Entry 1Z5G (X-ray diffraction, 2.00 A resolution); this record covers chains A and B of the 4 polymer chains in the assembly.

[Chain A (and B)]
Protein: AphA protein
Organism: Salmonella typhimurium
Notes: EC 3.1.3.2; chain B of this document is another copy of the same molecule, construct and numbering; everything in this record applies to it too
UniProt: Q5MB24 (Q5MB24_SALTY); residues 1-214 here correspond to UniProt positions 24-237 (UniProt number = residue number + 23)
Chain sequence (214 residues; each row starts with the number of its first residue):
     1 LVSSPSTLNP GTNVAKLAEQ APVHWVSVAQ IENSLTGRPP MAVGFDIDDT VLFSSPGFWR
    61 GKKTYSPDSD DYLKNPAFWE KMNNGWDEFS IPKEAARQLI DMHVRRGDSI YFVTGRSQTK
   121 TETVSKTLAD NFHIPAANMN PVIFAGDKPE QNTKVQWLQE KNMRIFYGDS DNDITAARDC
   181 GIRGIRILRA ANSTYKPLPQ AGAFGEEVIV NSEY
Disordered / not traced: 1-6 (chain B: 1-5)
Ion coordination: Mg2+: Asp46, Asp48, Asp169

[Chain A / chain B interface]
Pairs across the interface - 50 pairs, chain A then chain B:
  Leu8(A) - Ala29(B)
  Leu8(A) - Gln30(B)  hydrogen bond (backbone-side chain)
  Leu8(A) - Asn33(B)
  Asn9(A) - Gln30(B)  hydrogen bond
  Val14(A) - Ala18(B)  hydrophobic
  Leu17(A) - Leu17(B)
  Leu17(A) - Gln20(B)
  Ala18(A) - Val14(B)  hydrophobic
  Ala18(A) - Ala18(B)  hydrophobic
  Gln20(A) - Leu17(B)
  Ala29(A) - Leu8(B)
  Gln30(A) - Leu8(B)  hydrogen bond (side chain-backbone)
  Gln30(A) - Asn9(B)  hydrogen bond
  Asn33(A) - Leu8(B)
  Phe53(A) - Phe53(B)  hydrophobic
  Phe53(A) - Ile91(B)  hydrophobic
  Phe53(A) - Asn192(B)
  Ser55(A) - Ile91(B)
  Pro56(A) - Pro56(B)  hydrophobic
  Pro56(A) - Phe89(B)
  Pro56(A) - Ile91(B)
  Trp59(A) - Glu88(B)
  Trp59(A) - Ser90(B)  hydrogen bond (side chain-backbone)
  Trp59(A) - Pro92(B)
  Trp59(A) - Asn131(B)
  Arg60(A) - Glu88(B)
  Arg60(A) - Phe89(B)
  Lys63(A) - Asn131(B)  hydrogen bond
  Trp86(A) - Phe89(B)
  Glu88(A) - Trp59(B)
  Glu88(A) - Arg60(B)
  Phe89(A) - Pro56(B)
  Phe89(A) - Arg60(B)
  Phe89(A) - Trp86(B)
  Phe89(A) - Phe89(B)  hydrophobic
  Ser90(A) - Trp59(B)  hydrogen bond (backbone-side chain)
  Ile91(A) - Phe53(B)  hydrophobic
  Ile91(A) - Ser55(B)
  Ile91(A) - Pro56(B)
  Pro92(A) - Trp59(B)
  Asn131(A) - Trp59(B)
  Asn131(A) - Lys63(B)  hydrogen bond
  Ala190(A) - Asn192(B)
  Ala191(A) - Tyr214(B)
  Asn192(A) - Phe53(B)
  Asn192(A) - Ala190(B)
  Asn192(A) - Asn192(B)  hydrogen bond
  Asn192(A) - Tyr214(B)
  Tyr214(A) - Ala191(B)
  Tyr214(A) - Asn192(B)
Also at the interface, not in a pair above, chain A (28 interface residues in all): Gly57, Thr194
Also at the interface, not in a pair above, chain B (30 interface residues in all): Gly57, Asp130, Thr194, Lys196

[Overview]
Chain A and chain B form an interface of 28 and 30 residues respectively, with 9 hydrogen bonds. Among the
polar pairs are Leu8(A)-Gln30(B), Asn9(A)-Gln30(B) and Trp59(A)-Ser90(B). Asp46(A), Asp48(A) and Asp169(A)
form the Mg2+ site.
Both chains are AphA protein (Salmonella typhimurium). Entry 1Z5G (Crystal structure of Salmonella typhimurium
AphA protein) was determined by X-ray diffraction (same publication as 2AUT and 1Z88).
